PDB entry 8FSS | X-ray diffraction, 2.00 A resolution | chains A and B

# Chain A
Protein: YejA
Source organism: Escherichia coli
UniProtKB: P33913 (YEJA_ECOLI); residues 2-586 here correspond to UniProt positions 20-604 (UniProt number = residue number + 18)
Chain sequence (586 residues; numbered 1 to 586; the number before each row is that of its first residue):
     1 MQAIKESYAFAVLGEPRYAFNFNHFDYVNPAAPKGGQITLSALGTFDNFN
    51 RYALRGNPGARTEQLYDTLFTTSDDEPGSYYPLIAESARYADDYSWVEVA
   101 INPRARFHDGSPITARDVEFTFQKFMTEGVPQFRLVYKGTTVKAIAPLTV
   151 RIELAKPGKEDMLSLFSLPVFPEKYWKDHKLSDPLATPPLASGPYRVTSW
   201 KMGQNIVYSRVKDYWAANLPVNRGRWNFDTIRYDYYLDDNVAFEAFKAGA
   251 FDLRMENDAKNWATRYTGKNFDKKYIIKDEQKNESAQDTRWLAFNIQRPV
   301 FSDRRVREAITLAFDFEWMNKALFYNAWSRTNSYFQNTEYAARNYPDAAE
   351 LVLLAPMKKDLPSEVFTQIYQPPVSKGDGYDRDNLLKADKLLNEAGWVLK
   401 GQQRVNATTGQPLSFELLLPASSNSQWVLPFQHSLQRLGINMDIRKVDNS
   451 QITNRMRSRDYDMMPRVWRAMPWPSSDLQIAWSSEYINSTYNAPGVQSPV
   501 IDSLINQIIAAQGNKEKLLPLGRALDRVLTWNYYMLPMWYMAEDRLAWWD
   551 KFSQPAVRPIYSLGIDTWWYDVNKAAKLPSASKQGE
Unresolved in the structure: 1-4, 269, 272-274, 580-586
Construct notes: initiating methionine (1); engineered mutation Ala-481 (Ser499 in P33913)
Modified residues: Mse-1 (selenomethionine); Mse-126, Mse-162, Mse-255, Mse-319, Mse-442, Mse-456, Mse-463, Mse-464, Mse-471, Mse-535, Mse-538, Mse-541 (selenomethionine; parent Met)

# Chain B
Protein: Microcin C7
UniProtKB: Q47505 (MCCC7_ECOLX); numbering as in UniProt (aligned over 1-7)
Chain sequence (7 residues; row label = number of the first residue in the row):
     1 MRTGNAX
Construct notes: modified residue (7)
Modified residues: Met-1 (N-formylmethionine; FME); 7MD (5'-O-[(R)-(3-aminopropoxy)(L-alpha-aspartylamino)phosphoryl]adenosine) at position 7
Swiss-Prot annotation at these positions:
  - modified residue: Met-1 (N-formylmethionine)

# How chain A and chain B interact
Pairs across the interface (44):
  Ala-42(A) with 7MD_7(B)
  Leu-43(A) with 7MD_7(B)
  Arg-51(A) with Asn-5(B), hydrogen bond (side chain-backbone); 7MD_7(B)
  Tyr-52(A) with Thr-3(B)
  Leu-54(A) with Asn-5(B), hydrogen bond (backbone-side chain)
  Pro-58(A) with 7MD_7(B)
  Phe-125(A) with Thr-3(B)
  Val-130(A) with Arg-2(B); Thr-3(B); Gly-4(B); Asn-5(B)
  Gln-132(A) with Met-1(B), hydrogen bond (side chain-backbone); Arg-2(B); Gly-4(B)
  Phe-133(A) with Arg-2(B)
  Val-136(A) with Arg-2(B)
  Tyr-137(A) with Arg-2(B), hydrogen bond
  Asp-161(A) with Arg-2(B), salt bridge
  Ser-164(A) with Arg-2(B), hydrogen bond
  Leu-168(A) with Thr-3(B)
  Ser-422(A) with 7MD_7(B)
  Mse-456(A) with Ala-6(B); 7MD_7(B)
  Arg-457(A) with Asn-5(B); Ala-6(B), hydrogen bond (side chain-backbone); 7MD_7(B)
  Pro-465(A) with 7MD_7(B)
  Arg-466(A) with 7MD_7(B)
  Val-467(A) with 7MD_7(B)
  Trp-468(A) with Met-1(B)
  Ser-476(A) with Arg-2(B), hydrogen bond
  Asp-477(A) with Met-1(B); Arg-2(B), salt bridge
  Ile-480(A) with Met-1(B); Arg-2(B)
  Ala-481(A) with Met-1(B)
  Ser-489(A) with Asn-5(B)
  Thr-490(A) with Asn-5(B); Ala-6(B), hydrogen bond (side chain-backbone)
  Tyr-491(A) with Met-1(B); Gly-4(B), hydrogen bond (side chain-backbone); Asn-5(B), hydrogen bond (side chain-backbone); Ala-6(B), hydrogen bond (side chain-backbone)
Also at the interface, not in a pair above, chain A (35 interface residues in all): Ala-53, Glu-160, Ser-423, Thr-453, Mse-464, Mse-471

# Summary
The interface between chain A and chain B involves 35 residues on one side and 7 on the other, with 11
hydrogen bonds and 2 salt bridges. Among the polar pairs are Asp-161(A)/Arg-2(B), Asp-477(A)/Arg-2(B) and
Arg-51(A)/Asn-5(B).
Chain A is YejA (Escherichia coli) and chain B is Microcin C7; the structure, Complex Structure of YejA-S481A
with Microcin C7, was determined by X-ray diffraction together with 8FSQ, 8FSR and 7Z6F from the same study.
